9GUP - chains A and N of the 23 polymer chains in the assembly; structure by electron microscopy, 2.80 A resolution.

# Chain A
Molecule: 16S ribosomal RNA
From: Escherichia coli K-12
Sequence (1541 nucleotides; row label = number of the first residue in the row):
     1 AAAUUGAAGAGUUUGAUCAUGGCUCAGAUUGAACGCUGGCGGCAGGCCUA
    51 ACACAUGCAAGUCGAACGGUAACAGGAAGAAGCUUGCUUCUUUGCUGACG
   101 AGUGGCGGACGGGUGAGUAAUGUCUGGGAAACUGCCUGAUGGAGGGGGAU
   151 AACUACUGGAAACGGUAGCUAAUACCGCAUAACGUCGCAAGACCAAAGAG
   201 GGGUACCUUCGGGCCUCUUGCCAUCGGAUGUGCCCAGAUGGGAUUAGCUA
   251 GUAGGUGGGGUAACGGCUCACCUAGGCGACGAUCCCUAGCUGGUCUGAGA
   301 GGAUGACCAGCCACACUGGAACUGAGACACGGUCCAGACUCCUACGGGAG
   351 GCAGCAGUGGGGAAUAUUGCACAAUGGGCGCAAGCCUGAUGCAGCCAUGC
   401 CGCGUGUAUGAAGAAGGCCUUCGGGUUGUAAAGUACUUUCAGCGGGGAGG
   451 AAGGGAGUAAAGUUAAUACCUUUGCUCAUUGACGUUACCCGCAGAAGAAG
   501 CACCGGCUAACUCCGUGCCAGCAGCCXCGGUAAUACGGAGGGUGCAAGCG
   551 UUAAUCGGAAUUACUGGGCGUAAAGCGCACGCAGGCGGUUUGUUAAGUCA
   601 GAUGUGAAAUCCCCGGGCUCAACCUGGGAACUGCAUCUGAUACUGGCAAG
   651 CUUGAGUCUCGUAGAGGGGGGUAGAAUUCCAGGUGUAGCGGUGAAAUGCG
   701 UAGAGAUCUGGAGGAAUACCGGUGGCGAAGGCGGCCCCCUGGACGAAGAC
   751 UGACGCUCAGGUGCGAAAGCGUGGGGAGCAAACAGGAUUAGAUACCCUGG
   801 UAGUCCACGCCGUAAACGAUGUCGACUUGGAGGUUGUGCCCUUGAGGCGU
   851 GGCUUCCGGAGCUAACGCGUUAAGUCGACCGCCUGGGGAGUACGGCCGCA
   901 AGGUUAAAACUCAAAUGAAUUGACGGGGGCCCGCACAAGCGGUGGAGCAU
   951 GUGGUUUAAUUCGAUGXAACGCGAAGAACCUUACCUGGUCUUGACAUCCA
  1001 CGGAAGUUUUCAGAGAUGAGAAUGUGCCUUCGGGAACCGUGAGACAGGUG
  1051 CUGCAUGGCUGUCGUCAGCUCGUGUUGUGAAAUGUUGGGUUAAGUCCCGC
  1101 AACGAGCGCAACCCUUAUCCUUUGUUGCCAGCGGUCCGGCCGGGAACUCA
  1151 AAGGAGACUGCCAGUGAUAAACUGGAGGAAGGUGGGGAUGACGUCAAGUC
  1201 AUCAUGGCCCUUACGACCAGGGCUACACACGUGCUACAAUGGCGCAUACA
  1251 AAGAGAAGCGACCUCGCGAGAGCAAGCGGACCUCAUAAAGUGCGUCGUAG
  1301 UCCGGAUUGGAGUCUGCAACUCGACUCCAUGAAGUCGGAAUCGCUAGUAA
  1351 UCGUGGAUCAGAAUGCCACGGUGAAUACGUUCCCGGGCCUUGUACACACC
  1401 GCCCGUXACACCAUGGGAGUGGGUUGCAAAAGAAGUAGGUAGCUUAACCU
  1451 UCGGGAGGGCGCUUACCACUUUGUGAUUCAUGACUGGGGUGAAGUCGUAA
  1501 CAAGGUAACCGUAGGGGAACCUGCGGUUGGAUCACCUCCUU
Disordered / not traced: 1492-1493
Modified positions: PSU (pseudouridine-5'-monophosphate) at position 516, G7M (N7-methyl-guanosine-5'-monophosphate) at position 527, 2MG (2N-methylguanosine-5'-monophosphate) at position 966, 5MC (5-methylcytidine-5'-monophosphate) at position 967, 2MG (2N-methylguanosine-5'-monophosphate) at position 1207, 4OC (4n,o2'-methylcytidine-5'-monophosphate) at position 1402, 5MC (5-methylcytidine-5'-monophosphate) at position 1407, UR3 (3-methyluridine-5'-monophoshate) at position 1498, 2MG (2N-methylguanosine-5'-monophosphate) at position 1516, MA6 (6N-dimethyladenosine-5'-monophoshate) at position 1518, MA6 (6N-dimethyladenosine-5'-monophoshate) at position 1519
Metal / ion sites: Mg2+ site 1 near G21 (its only coordinating residue here); Mg2+ site 2: A59, U387; Mg2+ site 3 near G100 (its only coordinating residue here); Mg2+ site 4: A109, G331; Mg2+ site 5 near G111 (its only coordinating residue here); Mg2+ site 6: A116, G117, G289; Mg2+ site 7: A174, C175; Mg2+ site 8: U180, A195; Mg2+ site 9: G299, G558; Mg2+ site 10 near C352 (its only coordinating residue here); Mg2+ site 11: A509, A510; Mg2+ site 12: PSU_516, A533; 35 more Mg2+ sites not listed

# Chain N
Name: 30S ribosomal protein S13
From: Escherichia coli K-12
UniProtKB: P0A7S9 (RS13_ECOLI); residues 1-118 here = UniProt positions 1-118
Chain sequence (118 residues; each row starts with the number of its first residue):
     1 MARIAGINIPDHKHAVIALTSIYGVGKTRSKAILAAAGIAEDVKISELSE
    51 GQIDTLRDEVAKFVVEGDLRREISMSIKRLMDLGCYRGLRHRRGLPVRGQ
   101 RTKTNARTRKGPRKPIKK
Disordered / not traced: 1, 117-118
Swiss-Prot annotation at these positions:
  - natural variant: Leu89 to Gly99 (deletion: In PW118), Gln100 to Lys118 (deletion: In rpsM413), Asn105 (N105H: In PW095; N105K: In PW097)
  - mutagenesis: Leu83 to Lys118 (Decreased growth rate at all temperatures. Decreased affinity of the 30S subunit P site for tRNA in vitro), Lys114 to Lys118 (Decreased growth rate at all temperatures. Decreased affinity of the 30S subunit P site for tRNA in vitro)

# How chain A and chain N interact
Contacting residue pairs (72; chain A residue first):
  A946(A) - Arg113(N)  salt bridge to the phosphate
  G947(A) - Arg107(N)  phosphate contact
  C948(A) - Asn105(N)  phosphate contact
  C948(A) - Ala106(N)  phosphate contact
  C948(A) - Arg107(N)  hydrogen bond to the phosphate
  C948(A) - Thr108(N)  hydrogen bond to the phosphate
  A949(A) - Gln100(N)  phosphate contact
  A949(A) - Asn105(N)  hydrogen bond to the base
  U950(A) - Arg101(N)  salt bridge to the phosphate
  U950(A) - Thr104(N)  base contact
  U950(A) - Asn105(N)  base contact
  G951(A) - Arg101(N)  salt bridge to the phosphate
  U952(A) - Lys103(N)  base contact
  G953(A) - Lys103(N)  base contact
  G954(A) - Lys103(N)  base contact
  A1225(A) - Arg101(N)  phosphate contact
  A1225(A) - Thr102(N)  hydrogen bond to the phosphate
  A1225(A) - Lys103(N)  phosphate contact
  C1226(A) - Arg90(N)  salt bridge to the phosphate
  C1226(A) - Leu95(N)  phosphate contact
  C1226(A) - Thr102(N)  hydrogen bond to the sugar
  C1226(A) - Lys103(N)  base contact
  C1226(A) - Lys110(N)  hydrogen bond to the sugar
  A1227(A) - Leu95(N)  phosphate contact
  A1227(A) - Lys110(N)  salt bridge to the phosphate
  A1227(A) - Lys114(N)  hydrogen bond to the phosphate
  A1227(A) - Ile116(N)  base contact
  C1228(A) - Lys103(N)  hydrogen bond to the base
  C1228(A) - Arg107(N)  salt bridge to the phosphate
  C1228(A) - Lys110(N)  salt bridge to the phosphate
  C1228(A) - Arg113(N)  phosphate contact
  C1228(A) - Lys114(N)  salt bridge to the phosphate
  C1228(A) - Ile116(N)  sugar contact
  A1229(A) - Arg113(N)  salt bridge to the phosphate
  C1243(A) - Lys27(N)  sugar contact
  U1295(A) - His14(N)  sugar contact
  C1296(A) - His14(N)  salt bridge to the phosphate
  C1302(A) - Lys13(N)  salt bridge to the phosphate
  C1302(A) - His14(N)  base contact
  C1302(A) - Ile17(N)  base contact
  A1306(A) - Thr108(N)  base contact
  U1307(A) - Gln100(N)  hydrogen bond to the phosphate
  U1307(A) - Thr108(N)  sugar contact
  U1307(A) - Arg109(N)  sugar contact
  U1308(A) - His91(N)  hydrogen bond to the phosphate
  U1308(A) - Pro96(N)  phosphate contact
  U1308(A) - Val97(N)  hydrogen bond to the phosphate
  U1308(A) - Arg98(N)  base contact
  U1308(A) - Gln100(N)  hydrogen bond to the phosphate
  U1308(A) - Arg109(N)  salt bridge to the phosphate
  G1309(A) - Ser76(N)  hydrogen bond to the sugar
  G1309(A) - Arg87(N)  salt bridge to the phosphate
  G1309(A) - His91(N)  salt bridge to the phosphate
  G1309(A) - Val97(N)  phosphate contact
  G1309(A) - Arg98(N)  salt bridge to the phosphate
  G1310(A) - Arg79(N)  salt bridge to the phosphate
  G1310(A) - Arg87(N)  salt bridge to the phosphate
  U1321(A) - Tyr86(N)  hydrogen bond to the phosphate
  C1322(A) - Tyr86(N)  phosphate contact
  C1328(A) - Thr28(N)  phosphate contact
  C1328(A) - Arg29(N)  sugar contact
  A1329(A) - Gly24(N)  hydrogen bond to the phosphate
  A1329(A) - Val25(N)  hydrogen bond to the phosphate
  A1329(A) - Gly26(N)  hydrogen bond to the phosphate
  A1329(A) - Thr28(N)  phosphate contact
  A1329(A) - Arg29(N)  hydrogen bond to the phosphate
  A1329(A) - Leu69(N)  sugar contact
  U1330(A) - Ile22(N)  phosphate contact
  U1330(A) - Tyr23(N)  sugar contact
  U1330(A) - Gly24(N)  hydrogen bond to the phosphate
  U1330(A) - Val25(N)  phosphate contact
  U1330(A) - Gly26(N)  phosphate contact
Also at the interface, not in a pair above, chain A (33 interface residues in all): U1301, C1320, G1323, G1331, A1332
Also at the interface, not in a pair above, chain N (41 interface residues in all): Thr20, Ile73, Ile77, Leu80, Gly99

# Summary
33 residues of chain A and 41 residues of chain N are in contact; the contacts include 19 hydrogen bonds and
17 salt bridges. Among the polar pairs are A949(A)-Asn105(N), C1228(A)-Lys103(N) and C1226(A)-Thr102(N).
UniProt lists 5 mutagenesis sites on chain N.
Chain A is 16S ribosomal RNA and chain N is 30S ribosomal protein S13, both from Escherichia coli K-12; the
structure, 30S mRNA delivery complex (open head), was determined by electron microscopy together with 9GUQ,
9GUR, 9GUS, 9GUT, 9GUU, 9GUV, 9GUW and 9GUX from the same study.
